PDB entry 9IT2 | electron microscopy, 2.03 A resolution | chains A and G of the 9 polymer chains in the assembly

[Chain A (and G)]
Molecule: Urease subunit gamma
Source organism: Ureaplasma parvum serovar 3 (strain ATCC 700970)
Notes: EC 3.5.1.5; chain G of this document is another copy of the same molecule, construct and numbering; everything in this record applies to it too
UniProtKB: P0C7K9 (URE3_UREPA); residue numbers follow UniProt; this construct covers 1-101
Sequence (101 residues; each row starts with the number of its first residue):
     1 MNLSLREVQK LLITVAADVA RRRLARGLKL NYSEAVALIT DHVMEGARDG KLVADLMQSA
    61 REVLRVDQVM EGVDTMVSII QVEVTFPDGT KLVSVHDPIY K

[How chain A and chain G interact]
Pairs across the interface - 23 pairs, chain A then chain G:
  Val15(A) with Leu11(G), hydrophobic; Val15(G), hydrophobic
  Ala16(A) with Met1(G), hydrophobic
  Val19(A) with Thr14(G)
  Arg22(A) with Thr14(G); Asp18(G), salt bridge
  Arg23(A) with Glu45(G), salt bridge; Arg48(G)
  Arg26(A) with Glu45(G), salt bridge; Asp49(G), salt bridge
  Leu28(A) with Arg48(G); Asp49(G)
  Lys29(A) with Arg48(G), hydrogen bond (backbone-side chain)
  Leu30(A) with Arg48(G)
  Asn31(A) with Arg48(G)
  Tyr32(A) with Met1(G); Asn2(G)
  Ser33(A) with Met1(G), hydrogen bond (side chain-backbone); Leu3(G)
  Glu34(A) with Arg48(G), salt bridge
  Val36(A) with Met1(G)
  Ala37(A) with Met1(G), hydrophobic
  Met70(A) with Arg48(G)
Interface residues without a listed pair, chain A (18 interface residues in all): Leu12, Ile13
Interface residues without a listed pair, chain G (12 interface residues in all): Glu7, Val8

[In short]
18 residues of chain A face 12 of chain G across their interface; the contacts include 2 hydrogen bonds and 5
salt bridges. Polar contacts include Arg22(A)-Asp18(G), Arg23(A)-Glu45(G) and Arg26(A)-Glu45(G).
Chain A and chain G are both Urease subunit gamma (Ureaplasma parvum serovar 3 (strain ATCC 700970)); the
structure, Cryo-EM structure of urease from Ureaplasma parvum, was determined by electron microscopy.
